7A1Y - chain A; structure by X-ray diffraction, 2.00 A resolution.

== Chain A ==
Name: GTPase KRas
Organism: Homo sapiens
Notes: EC 3.6.5.2
Reference sequence: P01116 (RASK_HUMAN), isoform P01116-2; residue numbers follow UniProt; this construct covers 1-164
Chain sequence (170 residues; row label = number of the first residue in the row; numbering starts at 0):
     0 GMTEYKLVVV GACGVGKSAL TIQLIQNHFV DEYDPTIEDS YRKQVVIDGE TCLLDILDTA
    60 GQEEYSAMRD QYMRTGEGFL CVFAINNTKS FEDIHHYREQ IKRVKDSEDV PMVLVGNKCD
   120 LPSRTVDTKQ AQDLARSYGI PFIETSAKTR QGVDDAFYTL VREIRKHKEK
Unresolved in the structure: 0, 65-66
Sequence notes: expression tag (0, 165-169); engineered mutation Cys12 (Gly in P01116); conflict Gly151 (Arg in P01116), Asp153 (Glu in P01116)
Swiss-Prot annotation at these positions:
  - motif: Tyr32 to Tyr40 (Effector region)
  - binding site (GTP): Gly10, Ala11, Gly13 to Ala18, Val29 to Thr35, Ala59, Gly60, Asn116 to Asp119
  - modified residue: Met1 (N-acetylmethionine), Thr2 (N-acetylthreonine), Lys104 (N6-acetyllysine)
  - glycosylation: Thr35 (Microbial infection: O-linked (Glc) threonine)
  - natural variant: Lys5 (K5E: In NS3; K5N: In GASC), Gly10 (G10GG: In AML), Cys12 (G12C: In lung carcinoma; this construct carries the variant), Gly13 (G13D: In GASC, JMML and OES; G13R: In pylocytic astrocytoma), Val14 (V14I: In NS3), Leu19 (L19F: In OES), Gln22 (Q22E: In CFC2; Q22R: In NS3), Pro34 (P34L: In NS3; P34Q: In NS3; P34R: In CFC2), Ile36 (I36M: In NS3), Thr58 (T58I: In NS3), Ala59 (A59T: In GASC), Gly60 (G60R: In CFC2; G60S: In NS3), 8 further natural variant entries in UniProt
  - mutagenesis: Asp38 (D38A: Decreased interaction with MAPKAP1/SIN1), Tyr40 (Y40A: Decreased interaction with MAPKAP1/SIN1), Gln61 (Q61L: Promotes GTP binding)
Covalent attachments: Cpd2 (QWH) linked to Cys12
Metal / ion sites: Mg2+: Ser17 (together with GDP)
Residues lining bound ligands:
  - GDP (guanosine-5'-diphosphate): Ala11, Gly13, Val14, Gly15, Lys16, Ser17, Ala18, Phe28, Val29, Asp30, Glu31, Tyr32, Asn116, Lys117, Asp119, Leu120, Ser145, Ala146, Lys147
  - Cpd2 (QWH; N-(3-bromanyl-2,6-dimethyl-pyridin-4-yl)propanamide): Gly13, Pro34, Thr35, Ala59, Gly60, Gln61, Tyr64
What the authors report for this chain:
  - binding site for Cpd2: Cys12, Thr35, Tyr64

== In short ==
Bound to chain A: GDP. Covalently linked Cpd2: at Cys12. From UniProt: 21 GTP-binding residues and 3
mutagenesis sites. From the paper: a binding site for Cpd2 at Cys12, Thr35 and Tyr64.
Chain A is GTPase KRas (Homo sapiens); the structure, KRASG12C GDP form in complex with Cpd2, was determined
by X-ray diffraction together with 7A1W, 7A1X and 7A47 from the same study.
